PDB entry 5D4C | X-ray diffraction, 3.28 A resolution | chains D and F of the 8 polymer chains in the assembly

Chain D:
Name: DNA-directed RNA polymerase subunit beta'
Source organism: Thermus thermophilus (strain HB8 / ATCC 27634 / DSM 579)
Notes: EC 2.7.7.6
UniProtKB: Q8RQE8 (RPOC_THET8); residue numbers follow UniProt; this construct covers 1-1524
Amino-acid sequence (1524 residues; numbered 1 to 1524; the number before each row is that of its first residue):
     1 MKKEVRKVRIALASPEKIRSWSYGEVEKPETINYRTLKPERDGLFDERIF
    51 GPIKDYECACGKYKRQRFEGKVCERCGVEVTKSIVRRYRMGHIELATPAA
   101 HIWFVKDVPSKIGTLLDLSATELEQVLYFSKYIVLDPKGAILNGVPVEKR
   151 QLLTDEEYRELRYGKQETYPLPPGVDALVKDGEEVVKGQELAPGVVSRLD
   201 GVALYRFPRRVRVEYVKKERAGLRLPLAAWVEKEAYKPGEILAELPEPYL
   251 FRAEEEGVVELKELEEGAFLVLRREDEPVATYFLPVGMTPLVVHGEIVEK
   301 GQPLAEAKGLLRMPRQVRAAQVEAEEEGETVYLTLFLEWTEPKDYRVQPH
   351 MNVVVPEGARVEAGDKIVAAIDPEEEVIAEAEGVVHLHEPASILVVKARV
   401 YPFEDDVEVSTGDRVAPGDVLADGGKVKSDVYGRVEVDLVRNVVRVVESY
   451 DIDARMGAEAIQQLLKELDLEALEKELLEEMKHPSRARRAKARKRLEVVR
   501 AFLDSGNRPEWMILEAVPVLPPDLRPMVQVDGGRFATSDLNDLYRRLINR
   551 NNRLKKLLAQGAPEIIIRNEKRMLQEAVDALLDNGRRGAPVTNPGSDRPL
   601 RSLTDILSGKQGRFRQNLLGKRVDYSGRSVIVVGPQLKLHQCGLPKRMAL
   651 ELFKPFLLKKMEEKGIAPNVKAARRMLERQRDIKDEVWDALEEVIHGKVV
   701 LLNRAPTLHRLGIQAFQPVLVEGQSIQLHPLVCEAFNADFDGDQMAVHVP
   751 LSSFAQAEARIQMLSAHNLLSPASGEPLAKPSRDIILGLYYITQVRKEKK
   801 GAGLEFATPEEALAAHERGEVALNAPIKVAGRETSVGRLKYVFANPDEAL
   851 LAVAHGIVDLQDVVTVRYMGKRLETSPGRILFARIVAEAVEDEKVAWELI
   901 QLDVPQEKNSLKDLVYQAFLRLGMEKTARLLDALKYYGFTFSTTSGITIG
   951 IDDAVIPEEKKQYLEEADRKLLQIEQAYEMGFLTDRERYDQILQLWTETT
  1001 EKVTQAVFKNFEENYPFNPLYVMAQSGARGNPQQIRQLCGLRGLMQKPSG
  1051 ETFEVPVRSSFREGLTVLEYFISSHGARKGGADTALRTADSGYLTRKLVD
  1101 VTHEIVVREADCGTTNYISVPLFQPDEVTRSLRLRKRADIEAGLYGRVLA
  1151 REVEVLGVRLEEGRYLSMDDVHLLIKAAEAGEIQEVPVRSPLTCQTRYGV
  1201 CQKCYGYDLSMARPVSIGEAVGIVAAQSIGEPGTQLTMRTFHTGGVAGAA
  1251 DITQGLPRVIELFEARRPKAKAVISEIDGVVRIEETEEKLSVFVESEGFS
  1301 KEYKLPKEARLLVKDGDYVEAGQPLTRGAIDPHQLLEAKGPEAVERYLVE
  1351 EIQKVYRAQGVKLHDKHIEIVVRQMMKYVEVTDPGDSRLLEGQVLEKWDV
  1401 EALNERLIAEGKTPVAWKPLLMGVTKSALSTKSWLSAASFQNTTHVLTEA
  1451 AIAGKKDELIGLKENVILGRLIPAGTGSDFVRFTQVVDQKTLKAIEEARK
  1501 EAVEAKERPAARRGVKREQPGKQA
Not modelled in the structure: 1-2, 1238-1251, 1503-1524
Bound ions: Zn2+ site 1: Cys58, Cys60, Cys73, Cys76; Mg2+ site 1: Asp739, Asp741, Asp743 (together with cytidine-5'-monophosphate); Mg2+ site 2: Asp739 (together with CTP); Mg2+ site 3 near Lys840 (its only coordinating residue here); Zn2+ site 2: Cys1112, Cys1194, Cys1201, Cys1204
Small-molecule neighbours: ATP / cytidine-5'-monophosphate: Arg704, Ala705, Asp739, Asp741, Gly742, Asp743, Gln744

Chain F:
Name: RNA polymerase sigma factor SigA
Source organism: Thermus thermophilus (strain HB8 / ATCC 27634 / DSM 579)
UniProtKB: Q5SKW1 (Q5SKW1_THET8); residue numbers follow UniProt; this construct covers 1-423
Amino-acid sequence (443 residues; each row starts with the number of its first residue; numbers below 1 keep their minus sign (Met-19 is residue -19)):
   -19 MGSSHHHHHHSSGLVPRGSHMKKSKRKNAQAQEAQETEVLVQEEAEELPE
    31 FPEGEPDPDLEDPDLTLEDDLLDLPEEGEGLDLEEEEEDLPIPKISTSDP
    81 VRQYLHEIGQVPLLTLEEEVELARKVEEGMEAIKKLSEITGLDPDLIREV
   131 VRAKILGSARVRHIPGLKETLDPKTVEEIDQKLKSLPKEHKRYLHIAREG
   181 EAARQHLIEANLRLVVSIAKKYTGRGLSFLDLIQEGNQGLIRAVEKFEYK
   231 RRFKFSTYATWWIRQAINRAIADQARTIRIPVHMVETINKLSRTARQLQQ
   281 ELGREPTYEEIAEAMGPGWDAKRVEETLKIAQEPVSLETPIGDEKDSFYG
   331 DFIPDEHLPSPVDAATQSLLSEELEKALSKLSEREAMVLKLRKGLIDGRE
   381 HTLEEVGAFFGVTRERIRQIENKALRKLKYHESRTRKLRDFLD
Not modelled in the structure: -19 to 77
Sequence notes: initiating methionine (-19); expression tag (-18 to 0)
Bound ions: Mg2+: Ala292, Gly296, Trp299

Chain D / chain F interface:
Pairs across the interface (134; chain D residue first):
  Glu30(D) - Arg259(F)
  Thr31(D) - Thr257(F)  hydrogen bond (side chain-backbone)
  Thr31(D) - Ile258(F)
  Ile32(D) - Ile258(F)
  Tyr34(D) - Arg259(F)
  Tyr34(D) - Pro261(F)
  Tyr34(D) - Met264(F)
  Tyr34(D) - Ile310(F)
  Ile53(D) - His337(F)  hydrogen bond (backbone-side chain)
  Arg65(D) - Gly378(F)  hydrogen bond (side chain-backbone)
  Arg67(D) - Asp377(F)
  Arg67(D) - Arg379(F)
  Ser83(D) - His337(F)  hydrogen bond
  Ile84(D) - Leu338(F)  hydrophobic
  Tyr128(D) - Gln83(F)
  Phe129(D) - Gln83(F)
  Phe129(D) - Glu87(F)
  Ser130(D) - Gln83(F)
  Arg206(D) - Glu101(F)  salt bridge
  Phe207(D) - Glu97(F)
  Phe207(D) - Glu98(F)
  Phe207(D) - Glu101(F)
  Arg209(D) - Glu97(F)  salt bridge
  Pro349(D) - Glu97(F)
  His350(D) - Leu96(F)
  His350(D) - Arg232(F)
  Asn352(D) - Arg104(F)
  Ile371(D) - Tyr229(F)  hydrophobic
  Ile371(D) - Lys230(F)
  Ile371(D) - Arg232(F)
  Asp372(D) - Arg232(F)  salt bridge
  Ala391(D) - Glu97(F)
  Asp406(D) - Lys171(F)
  Val407(D) - Lys171(F)  hydrogen bond (backbone-side chain)
  Val407(D) - His175(F)
  Glu408(D) - Lys164(F)
  Glu408(D) - Lys171(F)  salt bridge
  Val409(D) - His175(F)
  Ser410(D) - Lys164(F)
  Ser410(D) - Leu174(F)
  Ser410(D) - His175(F)
  Ser410(D) - Arg178(F)
  Thr411(D) - Ile135(F)
  Thr411(D) - Arg178(F)  hydrogen bond (backbone-side chain)
  Asp413(D) - Lys164(F)  salt bridge
  Asp413(D) - Arg178(F)  salt bridge
  Arg434(D) - Ile135(F)  hydrogen bond (side chain-backbone)
  Val437(D) - His175(F)
  Leu439(D) - Arg172(F)
  Pro526(D) - Leu317(F)
  Val530(D) - Tyr329(F)
  Val530(D) - Ile333(F)  hydrophobic
  Gly533(D) - Lys309(F)  hydrogen bond (backbone-side chain)
  Arg534(D) - Gln312(F)  hydrogen bond
  Arg534(D) - Glu313(F)  hydrogen bond (side chain-backbone)
  Phe535(D) - Pro314(F)
  Phe535(D) - Val315(F)  hydrogen bond (backbone-backbone)
  Ala536(D) - Val315(F)
  Ala536(D) - Leu317(F)  hydrophobic
  Thr537(D) - Val315(F)  hydrogen bond (backbone-backbone)
  Thr537(D) - Ser316(F)
  Thr537(D) - Leu317(F)  hydrogen bond (backbone-backbone)
  Ser538(D) - Leu317(F)
  Ser538(D) - Glu318(F)  hydrogen bond
  Asp539(D) - Ser316(F)  hydrogen bond
  Asp539(D) - Glu318(F)  hydrogen bond (backbone-side chain)
  Asp542(D) - Thr257(F)  hydrogen bond
  Arg545(D) - Gln254(F)  hydrogen bond (side chain-backbone)
  Arg545(D) - Ala255(F)
  Arg545(D) - Arg256(F)  hydrogen bond (side chain-backbone)
  Arg545(D) - Thr257(F)
  Asn549(D) - Gln254(F)
  Arg550(D) - Asp211(F)  salt bridge
  Arg553(D) - Asp211(F)  salt bridge
  Arg553(D) - Gln214(F)
  Arg553(D) - Glu215(F)  salt bridge
  Arg553(D) - Gln218(F)
  Arg553(D) - Gln254(F)
  Lys555(D) - Arg142(F)
  Lys556(D) - Gln218(F)  hydrogen bond
  Leu557(D) - Gln214(F)
  Ala559(D) - Arg142(F)
  Ala559(D) - Ile144(F)
  Gln560(D) - Arg132(F)  hydrogen bond (backbone-side chain)
  Gln560(D) - Arg184(F)  hydrogen bond (backbone-side chain)
  Gln560(D) - Arg222(F)  hydrogen bond
  Gly561(D) - Arg132(F)
  Gly561(D) - Arg140(F)
  Gly561(D) - Arg184(F)  hydrogen bond (backbone-side chain)
  Gly561(D) - Gln185(F)
  Ala562(D) - Arg140(F)  hydrogen bond (backbone-side chain)
  Ala562(D) - Ile221(F)  hydrophobic
  Pro563(D) - Gln185(F)
  Pro563(D) - Ile188(F)  hydrophobic
  Pro563(D) - Glu189(F)
  Glu564(D) - Arg140(F)  salt bridge
  Glu564(D) - Glu189(F)
  Ile565(D) - Glu87(F)
  Ile565(D) - Ile88(F)  hydrophobic
  Ile565(D) - Val91(F)  hydrophobic
  Ile565(D) - Glu189(F)
  Ile565(D) - Leu192(F)  hydrophobic
  Ile566(D) - Ile188(F)  hydrophobic
  Ile566(D) - Leu192(F)  hydrophobic
  Ile566(D) - Gln214(F)  hydrogen bond (backbone-side chain)
  Ile566(D) - Asn217(F)
  Ile567(D) - Arg140(F)
  Arg568(D) - Glu87(F)  salt bridge
  Asn569(D) - Tyr84(F)
  Asn569(D) - Gln214(F)  hydrogen bond
  Glu570(D) - Gln214(F)  hydrogen bond
  Arg572(D) - Pro80(F)
  Arg572(D) - Gln83(F)
  Arg572(D) - Tyr84(F)
  Arg572(D) - Glu87(F)  salt bridge
  Met573(D) - Leu210(F)  hydrophobic
  Met573(D) - Asp211(F)
  Met573(D) - Gln214(F)
  Glu576(D) - Pro80(F)
  Arg598(D) - Ser316(F)  hydrogen bond
  Arg598(D) - Glu318(F)
  Arg598(D) - Pro320(F)
  Arg601(D) - Glu318(F)
  Arg601(D) - Phe328(F)
  Gln611(D) - Lys325(F)
  Gln611(D) - Asp326(F)  hydrogen bond (side chain-backbone)
  Asn669(D) - Asp420(F)
  Lys671(D) - Asp420(F)  hydrogen bond (side chain-backbone)
  Lys671(D) - Phe421(F)
  Lys671(D) - Asp423(F)  salt bridge
  Ala672(D) - Asp420(F)
  Arg674(D) - Val342(F)
  Arg674(D) - Thr346(F)
  Arg675(D) - Asp420(F)  salt bridge
Other interface residues (no listed pair), chain D (81 interface residues in all): Arg35, Glu156, Arg159, Glu375, Gly412, Met527, Leu558, Arg587, Pro594, Val670
Other interface residues (no listed pair), chain F (86 interface residues in all): Ser78, Gln90, Val100, Glu129, Lys134, Pro145, Lys168, Ile176, Glu179, Gly206, Ser208, Thr319, Leu349, Gly374, Glu380

Overview:
81 residues of chain D face 86 of chain F across their interface, with 31 hydrogen bonds and 14 salt bridges.
Polar contacts include Arg206(D)-Glu101(F), Arg209(D)-Glu97(F) and Asp372(D)-Arg232(F). Ligands of chain D:
ATP / cytidine-5'-monophosphate. Cys58(D), Cys60(D), Cys73(D) and Cys76(D) form the Zn2+ site 1.
Here chain D is DNA-directed RNA polymerase subunit beta' and chain F is RNA polymerase sigma factor SigA,
both from Thermus thermophilus (strain HB8 / ATCC 27634 / DSM 579). Entry 5D4C (Crystal structure of Thermus
thermophilus product complex for transcription initiation with ATP and CTP) was determined by X-ray
diffraction together with 5D4D and 5D4E from the same study.
